PDB entry 3MLZ | X-ray diffraction, 2.99 A resolution | chains H and P of the 3 polymer chains in the assembly

Chain H:
Molecule: Human monoclonal anti-HIV-1 gp120 V3 antibody 3074 Fab heavy chain
From: Homo sapiens
Notes: antibody fragment or engineered binder
Sequence (230 residues; each row starts with the number of its first residue; a row labelled like 82A-82C holds insertion residues (82A, then the next letters in order)):
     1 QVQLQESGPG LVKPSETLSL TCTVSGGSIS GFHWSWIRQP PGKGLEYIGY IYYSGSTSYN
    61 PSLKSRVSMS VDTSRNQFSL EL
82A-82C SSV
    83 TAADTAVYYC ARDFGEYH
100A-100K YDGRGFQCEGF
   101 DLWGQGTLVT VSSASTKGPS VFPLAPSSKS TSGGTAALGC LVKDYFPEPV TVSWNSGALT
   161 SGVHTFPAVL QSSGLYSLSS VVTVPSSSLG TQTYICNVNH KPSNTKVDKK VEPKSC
Disulfide bonds: Cys22-Cys92, Cys140-Cys196

Chain P:
Molecule: HIV-1 gp120 third variable region (V3) crown
From: Human immunodeficiency virus 1
Reference sequence: C0SMB0 (C0SMB0_9HIV1); the author numbering skips numbers that UniProt does not, so the offset changes along the chain: 300-309 = UniProt 34-43; 312-326 = UniProt 44-58
Sequence (25 residues; row label = number of the first residue in the row; note: 2 numbers in that range are skipped by the numbering (no residue carries them; nothing is unmodelled there)):
   300 SNNTRKGIHI
   312 GPGRAFYATG QITGD
Unresolved in the structure: 300-302

Interface between chain H and chain P:
Pairs across the interface (30; chain H residue first):
  Ser30(H) - Tyr318(P)
  Gly31(H) - Ala316(P)
  Gly31(H) - Phe317(P)  hydrogen bond (backbone-backbone)
  Gly31(H) - Tyr318(P)
  Phe32(H) - Gly314(P)
  Phe32(H) - Arg315(P)
  Tyr52(H) - Phe317(P)  hydrogen bond (side chain-backbone)
  Tyr52(H) - Tyr318(P)
  Tyr52(H) - Ala319(P)
  Tyr53(H) - Tyr318(P)
  Arg94(H) - Gly314(P)
  Phe96(H) - Ile309(P)
  Phe96(H) - Gly312(P)
  Phe96(H) - Pro313(P)
  Gly97(H) - His308(P)
  Gly97(H) - Ile309(P)  hydrogen bond (backbone-backbone)
  Glu98(H) - Gly306(P)  hydrogen bond (side chain-backbone)
  Glu98(H) - Ile307(P)
  Tyr99(H) - Gly306(P)
  Tyr99(H) - Ile307(P)  hydrogen bond (backbone-backbone)
  Tyr99(H) - Ile309(P)  hydrophobic
  Tyr99(H) - Phe317(P)  hydrophobic
  Tyr99(H) - Ala319(P)
  His100(H) - Lys305(P)
  His100(H) - Gly306(P)
  Tyr100A(H) - Phe317(P)
  Asp100B(H) - Arg304(P)
  Arg100D(H) - Thr303(P)  hydrogen bond (side chain-backbone)
  Asp101(H) - Pro313(P)
  Asp101(H) - Gly314(P)  hydrogen bond (side chain-backbone)
Also at the interface, not in a pair above, chain H (17 interface residues in all): His33, Phe100F
Also at the interface, not in a pair above, chain P (16 interface residues in all): Gln322

Overview:
The interface between chain H and chain P involves 17 residues on one side and 16 on the other; the contacts
include 7 hydrogen bonds. Among the polar pairs are Tyr52(H)-Phe317(P), Glu98(H)-Gly306(P) and
Arg100D(H)-Thr303(P).
Chain H is Human monoclonal anti-HIV-1 gp120 V3 antibody 3074 Fab heavy chain (Homo sapiens) and chain P is
HIV-1 gp120 third variable region (V3) crown (Human immunodeficiency virus 1); the structure, Crystal
structure of anti-HIV-1 V3 Fab 3074 in complex with a VI191 V3 peptide, was determined by X-ray diffraction
(same publication as 3MLR, 3MLS, 3MLT, 3MLU, 3MLV, 3MLW and 3MLY).
